5UZW - chains A and E; structure by X-ray diffraction, 2.82 A resolution.

Chain A:
Protein: Peptide cyclase 1
From: Vaccaria hispanica
UniProt: R4P353 (R4P353_9CARY); the construct has insertions or renumbered stretches relative to UniProt, so the offset changes along the chain: 1-695 = UniProt 1-695; 697-725 = UniProt 696-724
Amino-acid sequence (751 residues; numbered -25 to 725; the number before each row is that of its first residue; numbers below 1 keep their minus sign (Met-25 is residue -25)):
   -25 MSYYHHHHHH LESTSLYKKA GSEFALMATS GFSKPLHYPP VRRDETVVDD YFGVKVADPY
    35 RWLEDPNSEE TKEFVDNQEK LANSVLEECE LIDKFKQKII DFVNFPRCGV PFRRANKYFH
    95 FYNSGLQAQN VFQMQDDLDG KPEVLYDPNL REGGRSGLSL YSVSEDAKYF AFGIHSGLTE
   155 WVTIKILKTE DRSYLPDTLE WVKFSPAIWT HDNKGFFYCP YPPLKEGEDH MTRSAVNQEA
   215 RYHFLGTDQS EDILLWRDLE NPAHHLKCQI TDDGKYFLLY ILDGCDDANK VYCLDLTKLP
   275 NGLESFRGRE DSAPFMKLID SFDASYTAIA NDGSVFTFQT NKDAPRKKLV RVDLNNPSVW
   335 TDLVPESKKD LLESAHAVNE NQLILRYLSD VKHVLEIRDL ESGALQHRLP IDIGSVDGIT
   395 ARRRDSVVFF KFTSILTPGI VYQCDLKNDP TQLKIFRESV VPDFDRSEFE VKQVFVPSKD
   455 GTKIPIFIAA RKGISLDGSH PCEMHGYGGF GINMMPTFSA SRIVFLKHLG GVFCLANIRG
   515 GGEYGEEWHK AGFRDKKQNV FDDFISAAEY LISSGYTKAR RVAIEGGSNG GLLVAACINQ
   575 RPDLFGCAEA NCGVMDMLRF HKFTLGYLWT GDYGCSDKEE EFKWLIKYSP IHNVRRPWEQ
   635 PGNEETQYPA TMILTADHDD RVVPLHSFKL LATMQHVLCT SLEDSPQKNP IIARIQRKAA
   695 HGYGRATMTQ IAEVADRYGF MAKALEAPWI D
Unresolved in the structure: -25 to 11, 198-210, 281-286, 691-698, 725
Differences from the reference sequence: initiating methionine (-25); expression tag (-24 to 0); insertion (696)
Covalently attached groups: N-benzyloxycarbonyl-L-prolyl-L-prolinal (ZPR) linked to Ser562
Metal / ion sites: Ca2+: Ala718, Glu720
Small-molecule neighbours: N-benzyloxycarbonyl-L-prolyl-L-prolinal (ZPR): Phe178, Tyr195, His239, Cys259, Tyr481, Phe484, Asn563, Val588, Leu599, Leu602, Trp603, Tyr607, Arg655, Val656
What the authors report for this chain:
  - conformationally variable residues (order/disorder transition): His695
  - mutagenesis - S493A: unchanged catalytic activity
  - mutagenesis - N97A: decreased catalytic activity
  - mutagenesis - Y481F, S562A, H695A: abolished catalytic activity
  - mutagenesis - H695A: increased catalytic activity on 20 mM imidazole

Chain E:
Protein: Presegetalin A1
UniProt: F6LNL5 (F6LNL5_9CARY); residue numbers follow UniProt; this construct covers 27-32
Amino-acid sequence (6 residues; each row starts with the number of its first residue):
    27 NASAPV

How chain A and chain E interact:
Contacting residue pairs - 24 pairs, chain A then chain E:
  Ile73(A) - Val32(E)  hydrophobic
  Val77(A) - Ala30(E)  hydrophobic
  Arg81(A) - Ser29(E)  hydrogen bond (side chain-backbone)
  Arg81(A) - Ala30(E)
  Arg81(A) - Pro31(E)
  Phe95(A) - Asn27(E)
  Asn97(A) - Ser29(E)  hydrogen bond (side chain-backbone)
  Ala102(A) - Ser29(E)  hydrogen bond (backbone-side chain)
  Gln103(A) - Ser29(E)
  Asn104(A) - Asn27(E)  hydrogen bond
  Asn104(A) - Ala28(E)  hydrogen bond (side chain-backbone)
  Asn104(A) - Ser29(E)
  Leu132(A) - Asn27(E)  hydrogen bond (backbone-side chain)
  Phe492(A) - Pro31(E)
  Ser493(A) - Pro31(E)
  Ser493(A) - Val32(E)  hydrogen bond (side chain-backbone)
  Ala494(A) - Pro31(E)  hydrogen bond (backbone-backbone)
  Ala494(A) - Val32(E)  hydrogen bond (backbone-backbone)
  Ser495(A) - Val32(E)  hydrogen bond (side chain-backbone)
  Arg699(A) - Ser29(E)  hydrogen bond (backbone-side chain)
  Thr701(A) - Ser29(E)  hydrogen bond
  Thr701(A) - Ala30(E)
  Ile705(A) - Val32(E)  hydrophobic
  Val708(A) - Val32(E)  hydrophobic
Other interface residues (no listed pair), chain A (20 interface residues in all): Phe79, Ala700, Gln704

Overview:
The interface between chain A and chain E involves 20 residues on one side and 6 on the other, with 12
hydrogen bonds. Polar contacts include Arg81(A)-Ser29(E), Asn97(A)-Ser29(E) and Ala102(A)-Ser29(E). From the
paper: Y481F, S562A and H695A of chain A abolish catalytic activity; conformational variability at His695(A);
5 substitutions were tested in all.
Here chain A is Peptide cyclase 1 (Vaccaria hispanica) and chain E is Presegetalin A1. Entry 5UZW (PCY1
G696Insertion Variant in Complex with Follower Peptide and the Covalent Inhibitor ZPP) was determined by X-ray
diffraction together with 5UW3, 5UW5, 5UW6 and 5UW7 from the same study.
